1MQM - chains D and G of the 6 polymer chains in the assembly; structure by X-ray diffraction, 2.60 A resolution.

Chain D (and G):
Name: Hemagglutinin HA1 chain
Source organism: Influenza A virus
Notes: chain G of this document is another copy of the same molecule, construct and numbering; everything in this record applies to it too
UniProt: P03442 (HEMA_IADU3); residues 1-329 here correspond to UniProt positions 17-345 (UniProt number = residue number + 16)
Amino-acid sequence (329 residues; numbered 1 to 329; the number before each row is that of its first residue):
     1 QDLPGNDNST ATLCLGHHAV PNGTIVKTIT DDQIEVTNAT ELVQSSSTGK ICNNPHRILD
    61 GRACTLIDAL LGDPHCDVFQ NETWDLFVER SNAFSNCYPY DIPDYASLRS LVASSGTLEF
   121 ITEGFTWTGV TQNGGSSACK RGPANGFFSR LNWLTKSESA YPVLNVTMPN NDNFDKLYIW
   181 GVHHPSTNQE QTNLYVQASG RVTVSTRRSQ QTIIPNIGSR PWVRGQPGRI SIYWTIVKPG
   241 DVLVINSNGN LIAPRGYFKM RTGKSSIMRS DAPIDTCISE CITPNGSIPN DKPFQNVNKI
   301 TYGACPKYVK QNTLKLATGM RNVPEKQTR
Disordered / not traced: 1-8, 327-329
Disulfides: C52-C277, C64-C76, C97-C139, C281-C305
Covalently attached groups: N-acetylglucosamine (NAG) linked to N38, N81; glycan linked to N165
UniProt features mapped onto this chain:
  - site: R329 (Cleavage)
  - glycosylation (N-linked (GlcNAc...) asparagine): N8, N22, N38, N81, N165, N285
What the authors report for this chain:
  - binding site for beta-D-galactopyranose: Q226
  - binding site for N-acetyl-alpha-neuraminic acid: G135 to A138, Q226

Interface between chain D and chain G:
Residue-residue contacts (23):
  D101(D) - Q210(G)
  H184(D) - Q210(G)
  N216(D) - T212(G)
  I217(D) - R201(G)  hydrogen bond (backbone-side chain)
  I217(D) - T203(G)
  G218(D) - R201(G)
  G218(D) - N246(G)
  S219(D) - N165(G)  hydrogen bond
  S219(D) - S205(G)
  S219(D) - V244(G)
  S219(D) - N246(G)
  R220(D) - T203(G)
  R220(D) - S205(G)
  R220(D) - Q210(G)
  P221(D) - S205(G)
  P221(D) - T206(G)
  P221(D) - R207(G)
  P221(D) - V242(G)
  P221(D) - V244(G)  hydrophobic
  W222(D) - R207(G)
  V223(D) - R207(G)
  R229(D) - T206(G)  hydrogen bond (side chain-backbone)
  R229(D) - Q210(G)
Also at the interface, not in a pair above, chain G (12 interface residues in all): I214

Overview:
The interface between chain D and chain G involves 11 residues on one side and 12 on the other, with 3
hydrogen bonds. Among the polar pairs are I217(D)-R201(G), S219(D)-N165(G) and R229(D)-T206(G). The paper
reports a binding site for N-acetyl-alpha-neuraminic acid at G135(D) and Q226(D); a binding site for
beta-D-galactopyranose at Q226(D).
Chain D and chain G are both Hemagglutinin HA1 chain (Influenza A virus); the structure, BHA/LSTa, was
determined by X-ray diffraction, deposited together with 1MQL and 1MQN.
